PDB entry 6SEF | electron microscopy, 3.70 A resolution | chains G and J of the 11 polymer chains in the assembly

# Chain G
Protein: Histone H2A type 2-A
From: Homo sapiens
UniProt: Q6FI13 (H2A2A_HUMAN); residues 0-129 here correspond to UniProt positions 1-130 (UniProt number = residue number + 1)
Sequence (130 residues; numbered 0 to 129; the number before each row is that of its first residue; numbering starts at 0):
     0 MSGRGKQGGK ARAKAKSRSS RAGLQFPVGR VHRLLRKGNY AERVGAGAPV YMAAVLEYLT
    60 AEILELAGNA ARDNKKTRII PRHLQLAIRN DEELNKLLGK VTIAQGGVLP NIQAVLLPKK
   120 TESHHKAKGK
Unresolved in the structure: 0-10, 114-129

# Chain J
Molecule: 145-nt DNA strand
From: synthetic construct
Sequence (145 nucleotides; each row starts with the number of its first residue; numbers below 1 keep their minus sign (DA-72 is residue -72)):
   -72 ATCGATGTAT ATATCTGACA CGTGCCTGGA GACTAGGGAG TAATCCCCTT GGCGGTTAAA
   -12 ACGCGGGGGA CAGCGCGTAC GTGCGTTTAA GCGGTGCTAG AGCTGTCTAC GACCAATTGA
    48 GCGGCCTCGG CACCGGGATT CTGAT

# How chain G and chain J interact
Contacting residue pairs (14):
  Arg11(G) with DG-42(J), phosphate contact; DA-41(J), phosphate contact
  Ala12(G) with DG-42(J), phosphate contact; DA-41(J), phosphate contact
  Lys13(G) with DG-42(J), phosphate contact
  Lys15(G) with DA-43(J), phosphate contact; DG-42(J), hydrogen bond to the phosphate
  Ser16(G) with DA-43(J), hydrogen bond to the phosphate
  Arg17(G) with DA-43(J), salt bridge to the phosphate
  Arg20(G) with DG-42(J), salt bridge to the phosphate
  Gly28(G) with DA-43(J), phosphate contact
  Arg29(G) with DG-44(J), phosphate contact
  Arg32(G) with DG-44(J), salt bridge to the phosphate
  Arg77(G) with DC-54(J), sugar contact
Other interface residues (no listed pair), chain G (13 interface residues in all): Ala14, Arg42
Other interface residues (no listed pair), chain J (7 interface residues in all): DA-53, DG-35

# Summary
13 residues of chain G and 7 residues of chain J are in contact, with 2 hydrogen bonds and 3 salt bridges.
Polar pairs include Lys15(G)-DG-42(J), Ser16(G)-DA-43(J) and Arg17(G)-DA-43(J).
Here chain G is Histone H2A type 2-A (Homo sapiens) and chain J is a 145-nt DNA strand (synthetic construct).
Entry 6SEF (Class2C : CENP-A nucleosome in complex with CENP-C central region) was determined by electron
microscopy (same publication as 6SE0, 6SE6, 6SEE and 6SEG).
